Entry 7NJN (electron microscopy, 2.64 A resolution); this record covers chains D and G of the 20 polymer chains in the assembly.

== Chain D ==
Protein: ATP synthase subunit beta
From: Mycolicibacterium smegmatis MC2 155
Notes: EC 7.1.2.2
UniProt: A0R200 (ATPB_MYCS2); numbering as in UniProt (aligned over 1-475)
Sequence (475 residues; numbered 1 to 475; the number before each row is that of its first residue):
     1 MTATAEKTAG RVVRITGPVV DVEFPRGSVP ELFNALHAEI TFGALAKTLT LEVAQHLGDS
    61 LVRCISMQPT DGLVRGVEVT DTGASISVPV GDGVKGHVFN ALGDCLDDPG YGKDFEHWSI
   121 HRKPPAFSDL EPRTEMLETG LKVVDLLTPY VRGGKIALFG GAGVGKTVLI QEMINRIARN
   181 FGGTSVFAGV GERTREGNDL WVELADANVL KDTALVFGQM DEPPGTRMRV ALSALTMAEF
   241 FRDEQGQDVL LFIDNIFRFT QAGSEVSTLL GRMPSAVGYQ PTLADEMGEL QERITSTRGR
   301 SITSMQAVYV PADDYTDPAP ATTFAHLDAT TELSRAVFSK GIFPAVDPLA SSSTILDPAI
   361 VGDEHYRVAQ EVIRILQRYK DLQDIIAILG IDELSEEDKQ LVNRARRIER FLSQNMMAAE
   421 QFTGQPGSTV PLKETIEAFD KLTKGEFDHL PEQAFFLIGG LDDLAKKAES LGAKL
Unresolved in the structure: 1-7
Bound ions: Mg2+: Thr-167 (together with ADP)
Small-molecule neighbours:
  - ADP (adenosine-5'-diphosphate): Gly-161, Ala-162, Gly-163, Val-164, Gly-165, Lys-166, Thr-167, Val-168, Glu-196, Phe-338, Phe-343, Met-416, Ala-419, Phe-422, Thr-423
  - ATP (adenosine-5'-triphosphate): Ser-353, Leu-356, Tyr-366

== Chain G ==
Protein: ATP synthase gamma chain
From: Mycolicibacterium smegmatis MC2 155
UniProt: A0R201 (ATPG_MYCS2); residue numbers follow UniProt; this construct covers 1-307
Sequence (307 residues; each row starts with the number of its first residue):
     1 MAATLRELRG RIRSAGSIKK ITKAQELIAT SRIAKAQARV EAARPYAAEI TNMLTELAGA
    61 SALDHPLLVE RKQPKRAGVL VVSSDRGLCG AYNANVLRRA EELFSLLRDE GKDPVLYVVG
   121 RKALGYFSFR QRTVVESWTG FSERPTYENA REIADTLVNA FMAGADDEGD DAGADGILGV
   181 DELHIVFTEF RSMLSQTAVA RRAAPMEVEY VGEVETGPRT LYSFEPDPET LFDALLPRYI
   241 ATRVYAALLE AAASESASRR RAMKSATDNA DDLIKALTLA ANRERQAQIT QEISEIVGGA
   301 NALAGSK
Unresolved in the structure: 1-2, 211-219, 305-307

== Interface between chain D and chain G ==
Contacting residue pairs (22; chain D residue first):
  Thr-268(D) / Leu-303(G)
  Gly-271(D) / Leu-303(G)
  Arg-272(D) / Leu-303(G)
  Met-273(D) / Ala-300(G)  hydrophobic
  Met-273(D) / Leu-303(G)  hydrophobic
  Pro-274(D) / Ile-296(G)
  Pro-274(D) / Gly-299(G)
  Pro-274(D) / Leu-303(G)
  Ser-275(D) / Ile-296(G)
  Ala-276(D) / Glu-292(G)
  Val-277(D) / Glu-292(G)  hydrogen bond (backbone-side chain)
  Asp-384(D) / Arg-13(G)
  Asp-384(D) / Ser-14(G)
  Asp-384(D) / Ser-17(G)  hydrogen bond
  Ile-385(D) / Ser-17(G)
  Ile-385(D) / Ile-21(G)  hydrophobic
  Ile-388(D) / Ile-18(G)  hydrophobic
  Leu-389(D) / Ile-21(G)  hydrophobic
  Leu-389(D) / Leu-88(G)  hydrophobic
  Glu-393(D) / Gln-25(G)
  Glu-393(D) / Arg-86(G)  salt bridge
  Glu-393(D) / Leu-88(G)
Interface residues without a listed pair, chain D (17 interface residues in all): Gly-278, Ala-312, Asp-313, Asp-314
Interface residues without a listed pair, chain G (14 interface residues in all): Arg-6

== Summary ==
Chain D and chain G form an interface of 17 and 14 residues respectively; the contacts include 2 hydrogen
bonds and 1 salt bridge. Among the polar pairs are Glu-393(D)/Arg-86(G), Val-277(D)/Glu-292(G) and
Asp-384(D)/Ser-17(G). Bound to chain D: ATP and ADP.
Chain D is ATP synthase subunit beta and chain G is ATP synthase gamma chain, both from Mycolicibacterium
smegmatis MC2 155; the structure, Mycobacterium smegmatis ATP synthase state 1d, was determined by electron
microscopy, deposited together with 7NJK, 7NJL, 7NJM, 7NJO, 7NJP, 7NJQ and 20 further entries.
